Entry 7XH4 (X-ray diffraction, 2.20 A resolution); this record covers chain A.

# Chain A
Protein: Uncharacterized protein sfcH
From: Pseudomonas fluorescens
UniProt: Q5JCL3 (Q5JCL3_PSEFL); residues 1-180 here = UniProt positions 1-180
Sequence (202 residues; each row starts with the number of its first residue; numbers below 1 keep their minus sign (Met-21 is residue -21)):
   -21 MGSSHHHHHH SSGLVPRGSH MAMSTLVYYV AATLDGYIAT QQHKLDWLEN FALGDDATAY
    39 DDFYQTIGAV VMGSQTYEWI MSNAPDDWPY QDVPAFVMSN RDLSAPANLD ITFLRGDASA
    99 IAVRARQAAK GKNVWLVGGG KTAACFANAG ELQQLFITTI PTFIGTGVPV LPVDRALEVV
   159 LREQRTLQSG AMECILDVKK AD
Not modelled in the structure: -21 to 0, 178-180
Differences from the reference sequence: initiating methionine (-21); expression tag (-20 to 0)
Residues lining bound ligands:
  - Safracin A (EN7): Tyr7, Val8, Ala9, Leu23, Leu26, Glu27, Leu31, Tyr38, Trp57, Ile58, Ala62, Pro67, Tyr68, Trp113, Thr136
  - NADPH (NDP; NADPH dihydro-nicotinamide-adenine-dinucleotide phosphate): Val8, Ala9, Ile16, Ala17, His21, Leu23, Trp25, Leu26, Gly51, Ser52, Gln53, Thr54, Trp57, Met76, Ser77, Asn78, Arg79, Leu92, Arg93, Gly94, Val115, Gly116, Gly117, Gly118, Lys119, Thr120, Cys123, Val146

# In short
Ligands of chain A: Safracin A and NADPH.
Chain A is Uncharacterized protein sfcH (Pseudomonas fluorescens); the structure, Dihydrofolate Reductase-like
Protein SacH in safracin biosynthesis complex with safracin A, was determined by X-ray diffraction together
with 7XH2 from the same study.
